Entry 7TIC (electron microscopy, 3.90 A resolution); this record covers chains D and E of the 8 polymer chains in the assembly.

[Chain D]
Protein: Replication factor C subunit 2
Organism: Saccharomyces cerevisiae
UniProt: P40348 (RFC2_YEAST); numbering as in UniProt (aligned over 1-353)
Amino-acid sequence (353 residues; row label = number of the first residue in the row):
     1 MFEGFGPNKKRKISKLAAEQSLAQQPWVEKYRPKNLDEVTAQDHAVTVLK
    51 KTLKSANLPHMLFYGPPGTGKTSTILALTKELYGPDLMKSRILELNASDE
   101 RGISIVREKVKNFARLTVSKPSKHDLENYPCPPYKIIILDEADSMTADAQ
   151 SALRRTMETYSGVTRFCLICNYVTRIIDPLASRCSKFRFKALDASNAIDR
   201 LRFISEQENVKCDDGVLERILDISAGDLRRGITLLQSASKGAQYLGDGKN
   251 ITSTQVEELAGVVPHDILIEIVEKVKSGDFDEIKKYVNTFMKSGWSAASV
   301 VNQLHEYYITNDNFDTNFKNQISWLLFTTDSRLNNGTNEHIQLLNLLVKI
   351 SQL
Unresolved in the structure: 1-25, 100-101, 161-164
Bound ions: Mg2+: Thr72 (together with ATP-gamma-S)
Residues lining bound ligands: ATP-gamma-S (AGS; phosphothiophosphoric acid-adenylate ester): Val28, Tyr31, Arg32, Pro33, Val39, Thr40, Ala41, Gln42, Pro66, Pro67, Gly68, Thr69, Gly70, Lys71, Thr72, Ser73, Arg200, Leu228, Arg229
Swiss-Prot annotation at these positions:
  - binding site (ATP): Val28, Arg32, Gly65 to Ser73, Asn171, Arg229
  - modified residue: Met1 (N-acetylmethionine)

[Chain E]
Protein: Replication factor C subunit 5
Organism: Saccharomyces cerevisiae
UniProt: P38251 (RFC5_YEAST); residues 1-354 here = UniProt positions 1-354
Amino-acid sequence (354 residues; numbered 1 to 354; the number before each row is that of its first residue):
     1 MSLWVDKYRPKSLNALSHNEELTNFLKSLSDQPRDLPHLLLYGPNGTGKK
    51 TRCMALLESIFGPGVYRLKIDVRQFVTASNRKLELNVVSSPYHLEITPSD
   101 MGNNDRIVIQELLKEVAQMEQVDFQDSKDGLAHRYKCVIINEANSLTKDA
   151 QAALRRTMEKYSKNIRLIMVCDSMSPIIAPIKSRCLLIRCPAPSDSEIST
   201 ILSDVVTNERIQLETKDILKRIAQASNGNLRVSLLMLESMALNNELALKS
   251 SSPIIKPDWIIVIHKLTRKIVKERSVNSLIECRAVLYDLLAHCIPANIIL
   301 KELTFSLLDVETLNTTNKSSIIEYSSVFDERLSLGNKAIFHLEGFIAKVM
   351 CCLD
Unresolved in the structure: 1-3, 121-133, 354
Residues lining bound ligands: ADP (adenosine-5'-diphosphate): Val5, Tyr8, Arg9, Pro10, Leu16, Ser17, His18, Pro44, Asn45, Gly46, Thr47, Gly48, Lys49, Lys50, Thr51, Arg52, Ile201, Leu230, Arg231, Leu234
Swiss-Prot annotation at these positions:
  - binding site (ATP): Val5, Ser17, Gly43 to Thr51, Arg231

[How chain D and chain E interact]
Residue-residue contacts - 54 pairs, chain D then chain E:
  Asp99(D) - Arg106(E)
  Asp99(D) - Gln110(E)
  Asp99(D) - Glu111(E)
  Glu141(D) - Arg156(E)
  Arg229(D) - Arg184(E)
  Arg230(D) - Ser183(E)
  Thr233(D) - Ser183(E)  hydrogen bond (side chain-backbone)
  Lys240(D) - Asp35(E)  salt bridge
  Tyr244(D) - Ser28(E)
  Leu259(D) - Leu187(E)
  Ala260(D) - Leu187(E)
  Phe280(D) - Leu308(E)  hydrophobic
  Phe280(D) - Thr315(E)
  Phe280(D) - Lys318(E)
  Asp281(D) - Lys318(E)  salt bridge
  Asn288(D) - Asn227(E)
  Met291(D) - Pro44(E)
  Lys292(D) - Pro44(E)
  Lys292(D) - Ala192(E)
  Lys292(D) - Asn227(E)
  Lys292(D) - Gly228(E)
  Ser293(D) - Arg189(E)  hydrogen bond (backbone-side chain)
  Ser293(D) - Pro191(E)
  Ser293(D) - Ala192(E)
  Gly294(D) - Arg189(E)  hydrogen bond (backbone-side chain)
  Trp295(D) - Arg189(E)
  Ser296(D) - Gly43(E)
  Ser296(D) - Pro44(E)
  Ser296(D) - Ser173(E)
  Ala298(D) - Ser175(E)
  Arg332(D) - Ser326(E)  hydrogen bond
  Arg332(D) - Val327(E)
  Arg332(D) - Glu330(E)  salt bridge
  Asn335(D) - Glu330(E)  hydrogen bond
  Asn335(D) - Ser333(E)  hydrogen bond (backbone-side chain)
  Thr337(D) - Asp329(E)  hydrogen bond
  Asn338(D) - Lys301(E)
  Asn338(D) - Asp329(E)
  Glu339(D) - Ser173(E)
  Glu339(D) - Ser175(E)
  His340(D) - Phe305(E)
  Ile341(D) - Ile322(E)  hydrophobic
  Ile341(D) - Ser326(E)
  Ile341(D) - Asp329(E)
  Gln342(D) - Ser326(E)  hydrogen bond
  Leu344(D) - Phe305(E)  hydrophobic
  Leu344(D) - Leu308(E)  hydrophobic
  Leu344(D) - Ile322(E)  hydrophobic
  Asn345(D) - Ile322(E)
  Asn345(D) - Glu323(E)
  Asn345(D) - Ser326(E)  hydrogen bond
  Val348(D) - Ser319(E)
  Lys349(D) - Glu323(E)  salt bridge
  Gln352(D) - Ser319(E)
Other interface residues (no listed pair), chain D (37 interface residues in all): Ala97, Ser237, Gly261, Lys284, Gly336
Other interface residues (no listed pair), chain E (40 interface residues in all): Leu29, Pro37, Tyr42, Glu159, Ala179, Leu186, Asp309, Ser325, Leu334

[In short]
37 residues of chain D face 40 of chain E across their interface, with 9 hydrogen bonds and 4 salt bridges.
Polar contacts include Lys240(D)-Asp35(E), Asp281(D)-Lys318(E) and Arg332(D)-Glu330(E). Ligands of chain D:
ATP-gamma-S. Bound to chain E: ADP.
Chain D is Replication factor C subunit 2 and chain E is Replication factor C subunit 5, both from
Saccharomyces cerevisiae; the structure, Structure of the yeast clamp loader (Replication Factor C RFC) bound
to the sliding clamp (Proliferating ..., was determined by electron microscopy, deposited together with 7THJ,
7THV, 7TI8, 7TIB, 7TID and 7TKU.
